1NCA - chains N and H of the 3 polymer chains in the assembly; structure by X-ray diffraction, 2.50 A resolution.

== Chain N ==
Molecule: Influenza A subtype N9 neuraminidase
Source organism: Influenza A virus
Notes: EC 3.2.1.18
UniProt: P03472 (NRAM_IATRA); the construct lacks a stretch of the UniProt sequence and is renumbered around it, so the offset changes along the chain: 81-169 = UniProt 82-170; 170-333 = UniProt 172-335; 335-392 = UniProt 336-393; 394-412 = UniProt 394-412; 1 more segments
Amino-acid sequence (389 residues; numbered 81 to 468 plus 3 insertion-coded residues; 2 numbers in that range are skipped by the numbering (no residue carries them; nothing is unmodelled there); the number before each row is that of its first residue; a row labelled like 412A-412B holds insertion residues (412A, then the next letters in order)):
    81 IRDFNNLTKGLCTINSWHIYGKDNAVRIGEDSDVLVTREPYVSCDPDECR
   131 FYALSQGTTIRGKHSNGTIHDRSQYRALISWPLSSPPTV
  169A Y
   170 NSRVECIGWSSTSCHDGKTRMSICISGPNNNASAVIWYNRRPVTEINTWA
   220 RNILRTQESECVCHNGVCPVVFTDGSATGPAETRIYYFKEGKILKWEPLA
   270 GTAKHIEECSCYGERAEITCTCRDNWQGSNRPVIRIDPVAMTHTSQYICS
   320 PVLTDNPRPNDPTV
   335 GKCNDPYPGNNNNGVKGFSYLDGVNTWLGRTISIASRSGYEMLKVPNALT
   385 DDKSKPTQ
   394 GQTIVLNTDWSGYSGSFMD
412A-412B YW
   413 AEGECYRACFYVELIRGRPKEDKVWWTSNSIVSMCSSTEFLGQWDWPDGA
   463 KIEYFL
Disulfides: Cys-92/Cys-417, Cys-124/Cys-129, Cys-175/Cys-193, Cys-183/Cys-230, Cys-232/Cys-237, Cys-278/Cys-291, Cys-280/Cys-289, Cys-318/Cys-337, Cys-421/Cys-447
Covalent attachments: N-acetylglucosamine (NAG) linked to Asn-86, Asn-146; glycan linked to Asn-200
Metal / ion sites: Ca2+: Asp-293, Gly-297, Asp-324, Asn-347
Curated features (UniProtKB/Swiss-Prot):
  - active site: Asp-151 (Proton donor/acceptor), Tyr-406 (Nucleophile)
  - binding site (substrate): Arg-118, Arg-152, Glu-276, Glu-277, Arg-292, Arg-371
  - binding site (Ca(2+)): Asp-293, Gly-297, Asp-324, Asn-347
  - glycosylation (N-linked (GlcNAc...) asparagine): Asn-86, Asn-146, Asn-200

== Chain H ==
Molecule: IGG2A-kappa NC41 fab (heavy chain)
Source organism: Mus musculus
UniProt: P01865 (GCAM_MOUSE); the construct has insertions or renumbered stretches relative to UniProt, so the offset changes along the chain: 114-130 = UniProt 1-17; 133-154 = UniProt 18-39; 162-169 = UniProt 42-49; 171-180 = UniProt 50-59; 4 more segments
Amino-acid sequence (221 residues; each row starts with the number of its first residue; note: 13 numbers in that range are skipped by the numbering (no residue carries them; nothing is unmodelled there); a row labelled like 82A-82C holds insertion residues (82A, then the next letters in order)):
     1 QIQLVQSGPELKKPGETVKISCKASGYTFTNYGMNWVKQAPGKGLKWMGW
    51 IN
   52A T
    53 NTGEPTYGEEFKGRFAFSLETSASTANLQI
82A-82C NNL
    83 KNEDTATFFCARGEDNFG
100A-100C SLS
   101 DYWGQGTTVTVSSAKTTAPSVYPLAPVCGD
   133 TTGSSVTLGCLVKGYFPEPVTL
   156 TW
   162 NSGSLSSG
   171 VHTFPAVLQS
   183 DLYTLSSSVTVTSS
   198 TWP
   202 SQSIT
   208 CNVAHPASSTKVDKKIEPRG
Disulfides: Cys-22/Cys-92, Cys-142/Cys-208

== Chain N / chain H interface ==
Pairs across the interface - 26 pairs, chain N then chain H:
  Ile-366(N) / Asn-31(H)
  Ile-366(N) / Tyr-32(H)
  Ser-367(N) / Glu-96(H)  hydrogen bond
  Ser-367(N) / Asp-97(H)
  Ile-368(N) / Glu-96(H)  hydrogen bond (backbone-side chain)
  Ala-369(N) / Glu-96(H)  hydrogen bond (backbone-side chain)
  Ala-369(N) / Leu-100B(H)  hydrophobic
  Ser-370(N) / Asp-97(H)  hydrogen bond
  Ser-372(N) / Asp-97(H)
  Ser-372(N) / Asn-98(H)  hydrogen bond (side chain-backbone)
  Leu-399(N) / Asn-31(H)
  Leu-399(N) / Asn-53(H)
  Asn-400(N) / Asn-31(H)  hydrogen bond (backbone-side chain)
  Asn-400(N) / Tyr-32(H)
  Asn-400(N) / Glu-96(H)  hydrogen bond (side chain-backbone)
  Asn-400(N) / Asp-97(H)
  Asn-400(N) / Asn-98(H)  hydrogen bond (backbone-backbone)
  Thr-401(N) / Thr-30(H)
  Thr-401(N) / Asn-52(H)
  Thr-401(N) / Asn-53(H)
  Thr-401(N) / Asn-98(H)  hydrogen bond (backbone-side chain)
  Asp-402(N) / Asn-98(H)
  Trp-403(N) / Asn-98(H)  hydrogen bond
  Trp-403(N) / Phe-99(H)  hydrophobic
  Lys-432(N) / Asp-97(H)  salt bridge
  Lys-432(N) / Ser-100A(H)
Interface residues without a listed pair, chain N (14 interface residues in all): Lys-435, Lys-463
Interface residues without a listed pair, chain H (14 interface residues in all): Trp-50, Glu-56, Glu-61

== Summary ==
The chain N/chain H interface involves 14 residues from each chain; the contacts include 10 hydrogen bonds and
1 salt bridge. Among the polar pairs are Lys-432(N)/Asp-97(H), Ser-367(N)/Glu-96(H) and Ile-368(N)/Glu-96(H).
N-acetylglucosamine is covalently linked to Asn-86(N), Asn-146(N) and Asn-200(N).
Chain N is Influenza A subtype N9 neuraminidase (Influenza A virus) and chain H is IGG2A-kappa NC41 fab (heavy
chain) (Mus musculus); the structure, Refined crystal structure of the influenza virus N9 neuraminidase-NC41
fab complex, was determined by X-ray diffraction together with 1NCD from the same study.
